PDB entry 8DMI | electron microscopy, 3.26 A resolution | chains B and b of the 6 polymer chains in the assembly

[Chain B]
Name: Glycoprotein G1
From: Lymphocytic choriomeningitis virus
Reference sequence: P09991 (GLYC_LYCVA); residue numbers follow UniProt; this construct covers 58-265
Chain sequence (225 residues; each row starts with the number of its first residue):
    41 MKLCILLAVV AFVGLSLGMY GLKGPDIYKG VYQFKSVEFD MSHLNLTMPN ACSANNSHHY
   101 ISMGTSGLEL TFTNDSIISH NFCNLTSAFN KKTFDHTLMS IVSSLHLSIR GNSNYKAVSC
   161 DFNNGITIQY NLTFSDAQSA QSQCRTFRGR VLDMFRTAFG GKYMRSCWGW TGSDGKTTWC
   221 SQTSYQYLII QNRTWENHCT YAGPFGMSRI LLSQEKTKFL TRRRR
Not modelled in the structure: 41-66, 127-134, 176-180, 208-214, 257-265
Sequence notes: initiating methionine (41); expression tag (42-57); engineered mutation Cys-207 (Gly in P09991), Arg-264 (Leu in P09991), Arg-265 (Ala in P09991); conflict Leu-260 (Phe in P09991)
Swiss-Prot annotation at these positions:
  - site: Gly-58, Met-59 (Cleavage)
  - glycosylation (N-linked (GlcNAc...) asparagine): Asn-85, Asn-95, Asn-114, Asn-124, Asn-171, Asn-232
Disulfide bonds: Cys-92/Cys-239, Cys-123/Cys-160, Cys-184/Cys-220
Glycans and other covalent adducts: N-acetylglucosamine (NAG) linked to Asn-85, Asn-95, Asn-114, Asn-124, Asn-171, Asn-232

[Chain b]
Name: Glycoprotein G2, Cobalamin adenosyltransferase-like domain-containing protein trimerization tag
From: Lymphocytic choriomeningitis virus
Reference sequence: chimeric construct of P09991, Q9HIA7: residues 266-430 from P09991 (GLYC_LYCVA) positions 266-430 (same numbers); residues 435-583 from Q9HIA7 positions 23-171 (UniProt number = residue number - 412)
Chain sequence (375 residues; each row starts with the number of its first residue):
   266 GTFTWTLSDS SGVENPGGYC LTKWMILAAE LKCFGNTAVA KCNVNHDEEF CDMLRLIDYN
   326 KAALSKFKPD VESALHLFKT TVNSLISDQL LMRNHLRDLM CVPYCNYSKF WYLEHAKTGE
   386 TSVPKCWLVT NGAYLNETHF SDQIEQEADN MITEMLRKDY IKRQGLEGGS PVVEVQGTID
   446 ELNSFIGYAL VLSRWDDIRN DLFRIQNDLF VLGEDVSTGG KGRTVTREMI DYLEARVKEM
   506 KAEIGKIELF VVPGGSVESA SLHMARAVSR RLERRIVAAS KLTEINKNVL IYANRLSSIL
   566 FMHALISNKR LNIPEKIWAL EVDDDDKAGW SHPQFEKGGG SGGGSGGGSW SHPQFEKGSG
   626 GLNDIFEAQK IEWHE
Not modelled in the structure: 266-269, 274-283, 427-640
Sequence notes: variant Glu-313 (Ala in P09991); engineered mutation Pro-334 (Glu in P09991), Cys-366 (Gly in P09991), Ala-398 (Ser in P09991); linker (431-434); conflict Val-522 (Ile110 in Q9HIA7), Ile-571 (Leu159 in Q9HIA7); expression tag (584-640)
Swiss-Prot annotation at these positions:
  - glycosylation (N-linked (GlcNAc...) asparagine): Asn-371, Asn-396, Asn-401
Disulfide bonds: Cys-285/Cys-298, Cys-307/Cys-316, Cys-370/Cys-391
Glycans and other covalent adducts: N-acetylglucosamine (NAG) linked to Asn-371, Asn-401

[Chain B / chain b interface]
Contacting residue pairs - 83 pairs, chain B then chain b:
  Tyr-68(B) / Ile-409(b)  hydrophobic
  Tyr-68(B) / Glu-410(b)
  Lys-69(B) / Asp-414(b)  salt bridge
  Lys-69(B) / Ile-417(b)
  Val-71(B) / His-380(b)
  Val-71(B) / Ala-381(b)
  Tyr-72(B) / Glu-379(b)
  Tyr-72(B) / His-380(b)
  Tyr-72(B) / Ile-417(b)
  Gln-73(B) / Tyr-377(b)
  Gln-73(B) / Leu-378(b)
  Gln-73(B) / Glu-379(b)  hydrogen bond (backbone-backbone)
  Phe-74(B) / Trp-376(b)  hydrophobic
  Phe-74(B) / Leu-378(b)  hydrophobic
  Phe-74(B) / Trp-392(b)  hydrophobic
  Phe-74(B) / Glu-402(b)
  Phe-74(B) / Ile-409(b)  hydrophobic
  Lys-75(B) / Trp-376(b)
  Lys-75(B) / Tyr-377(b)  hydrogen bond (backbone-backbone)
  Lys-75(B) / Glu-379(b)  salt bridge
  Ser-76(B) / Lys-297(b)
  Ser-76(B) / Lys-374(b)
  Ser-76(B) / Phe-375(b)
  Ser-76(B) / Trp-376(b)
  Val-77(B) / Ile-291(b)  hydrophobic
  Val-77(B) / Phe-299(b)  hydrophobic
  Val-77(B) / Ser-373(b)
  Val-77(B) / Lys-374(b)
  Val-77(B) / Phe-375(b)  hydrogen bond (backbone-backbone)
  Val-77(B) / Tyr-377(b)  hydrophobic
  Glu-78(B) / Ile-291(b)
  Glu-78(B) / Leu-292(b)  hydrogen bond (backbone-backbone)
  Glu-78(B) / Ser-373(b)
  Glu-78(B) / Lys-374(b)
  Glu-78(B) / Tyr-399(b)
  Phe-79(B) / Leu-286(b)  hydrophobic
  Phe-79(B) / Met-290(b)
  Phe-79(B) / Phe-315(b)  hydrophobic
  Phe-79(B) / Met-318(b)  hydrophobic
  Phe-79(B) / Ile-322(b)  hydrophobic
  Phe-79(B) / Ser-373(b)  hydrogen bond (backbone-backbone)
  Phe-79(B) / Phe-375(b)  hydrophobic
  Asp-80(B) / Met-290(b)  hydrogen bond (backbone-backbone)
  Asp-80(B) / Leu-292(b)
  Met-81(B) / Met-318(b)  hydrophobic
  Met-81(B) / Tyr-372(b)
  His-83(B) / Met-290(b)
  His-83(B) / Asn-325(b)
  Leu-84(B) / Asn-325(b)
  Leu-86(B) / Ala-339(b)
  Thr-87(B) / Asn-325(b)  hydrogen bond
  Thr-87(B) / Ala-328(b)
  Thr-87(B) / Ala-339(b)
  Met-88(B) / Leu-321(b)
  Met-88(B) / Tyr-324(b)  hydrophobic
  Pro-89(B) / Phe-343(b)
  Met-103(B) / Val-336(b)  hydrophobic
  Met-103(B) / Ala-339(b)  hydrophobic
  Met-103(B) / Leu-340(b)
  His-136(B) / Glu-337(b)
  His-136(B) / His-341(b)  hydrogen bond
  Thr-137(B) / Val-336(b)
  Thr-137(B) / Glu-337(b)
  Thr-137(B) / Leu-340(b)
  Ser-140(B) / Lys-344(b)  hydrogen bond
  Ser-144(B) / Lys-344(b)  hydrogen bond
  Gly-201(B) / Asp-363(b)  hydrogen bond (backbone-side chain)
  Arg-205(B) / Asp-363(b)  salt bridge
  Arg-205(B) / Leu-364(b)
  Arg-205(B) / Cys-366(b)
  Cys-207(B) / Cys-366(b)  disulfide
  Pro-244(B) / Phe-343(b)  hydrophobic
  Phe-245(B) / Met-318(b)  hydrophobic
  Phe-245(B) / Leu-321(b)  hydrophobic
  Phe-245(B) / Leu-356(b)
  Phe-245(B) / Tyr-372(b)  hydrophobic
  Ser-248(B) / Val-347(b)
  Ser-248(B) / Leu-356(b)
  Arg-249(B) / Leu-356(b)
  Arg-249(B) / His-360(b)
  Leu-251(B) / Lys-344(b)
  Leu-252(B) / Asp-353(b)
  Leu-252(B) / Met-357(b)  hydrophobic
Interface residues without a listed pair, chain B (37 interface residues in all): Gly-104, Thr-197, Gly-200, Lys-202
Interface residues without a listed pair, chain b (58 interface residues in all): Trp-289, Ala-293, Leu-329, Asp-335, Leu-350, Ile-351, Tyr-369, Gly-397, Phe-405, Ser-406, Ala-413, Met-416, Met-420
Disulfides between the chains: Cys-207(B)/Cys-366(b)

[Overview]
37 residues of chain B face 58 of chain b across their interface; the contacts include 1 disulfide bond, 11
hydrogen bonds and 3 salt bridges. Polar contacts include Lys-69(B)/Asp-414(b), Lys-75(B)/Glu-379(b) and
Arg-205(B)/Asp-363(b). N-acetylglucosamine is covalently linked to Asn-85(B), Asn-95(B), Asn-114(B),
Asn-124(B), Asn-171(B) and Asn-232(B).
Here chain B is Glycoprotein G1 and chain b is Glycoprotein G2, Cobalamin adenosyltransferase-like
domain-containing protein trimerization tag, both from Lymphocytic choriomeningitis virus. Entry 8DMI
(Lymphocytic choriomeningitis virus glycoprotein) was determined by electron microscopy.
